PDB entry 7Y5U | electron microscopy, 3.80 A resolution | chains A and C of the 5 polymer chains in the assembly

== Chain A ==
Molecule: Chromatin assembly factor 1 subunit A
From: Homo sapiens
Reference sequence: Q13111 (CAF1A_HUMAN); residues 442-853 here = UniProt positions 442-853
Chain sequence (412 residues; each row starts with the number of its first residue):
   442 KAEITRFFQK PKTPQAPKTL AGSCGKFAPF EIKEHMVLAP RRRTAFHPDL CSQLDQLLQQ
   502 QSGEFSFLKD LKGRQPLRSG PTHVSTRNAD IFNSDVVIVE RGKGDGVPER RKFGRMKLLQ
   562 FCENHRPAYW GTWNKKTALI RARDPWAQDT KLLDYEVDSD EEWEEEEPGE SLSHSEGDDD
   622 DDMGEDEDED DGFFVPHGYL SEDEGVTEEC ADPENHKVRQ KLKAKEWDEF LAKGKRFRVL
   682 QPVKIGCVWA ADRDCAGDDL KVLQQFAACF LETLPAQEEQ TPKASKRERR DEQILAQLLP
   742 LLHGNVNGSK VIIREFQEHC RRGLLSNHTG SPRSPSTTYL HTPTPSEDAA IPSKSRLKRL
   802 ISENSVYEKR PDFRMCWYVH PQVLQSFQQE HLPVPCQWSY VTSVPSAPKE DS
Not modelled in the structure: 442-490, 501-547, 714-853
UniProt features mapped onto this chain:
  - region: Ser-642 to Phe-678 (Necessary for homodimerization and competence for chromatin assembly)
  - modified residue: Thr-722 (Phosphothreonine), Ser-772 (Phosphoserine), Ser-775 (Phosphoserine), Ser-803 (Phosphoserine)

== Chain C ==
Molecule: Histone-binding protein RBBP4
From: Homo sapiens
Reference sequence: Q09028 (RBBP4_HUMAN); residue numbers follow UniProt; this construct covers 1-425
Chain sequence (425 residues; numbered 1 to 425; the number before each row is that of its first residue):
     1 MADKEAAFDD AVEERVINEE YKIWKKNTPF LYDLVMTHAL EWPSLTAQWL PDVTRPEGKD
    61 FSIHRLVLGT HTSDEQNHLV IASVQLPNDD AQFDASHYDS EKGEFGGFGS VSGKIEIEIK
   121 INHEGEVNRA RYMPQNPCII ATKTPSSDVL VFDYTKHPSK PDPSGECNPD LRLRGHQKEG
   181 YGLSWNPNLS GHLLSASDDH TICLWDISAV PKEGKVVDAK TIFTGHTAVV EDVSWHLLHE
   241 SLFGSVADDQ KLMIWDTRSN NTSKPSHSVD AHTAEVNCLS FNPYSEFILA TGSADKTVAL
   301 WDLRNLKLKL HSFESHKDEI FQVQWSPHNE TILASSGTDR RLNVWDLSKI GEEQSPEDAE
   361 DGPPELLFIH GGHTAKISDF SWNPNEPWVI CSVSEDNIMQ VWQMAENIYN DEDPEGSVDP
   421 EGQGS
Not modelled in the structure: 1-10, 412-425
UniProt features mapped onto this chain:
  - modified residue: Ala-2 (N-acetylalanine), Lys-4 (N6-acetyllysine), Ser-110 (Phosphoserine), Lys-160 (N6-acetyllysine), Ser-355 (Phosphoserine)
  - cross-link (Glycyl lysine isopeptide (Lys-Gly)): Lys-4 (interchain with G-Cter in SUMO2), Lys-160 (interchain with G-Cter in SUMO2)
  - mutagenesis: Val-35 (V35A: Loss of interaction with ARMC12), Pro-43 (P43A: Loss of interaction with ZNF827 and loss of localization to telomeres; when associated with A-73), Ser-73 (S73A: Loss of interaction with ZNF827 and loss of localization to telomeres; when associated with A-43), Glu-126 to Asn-128 (Loss of interaction with ZNF827), Glu-126 (E126A: Loss of interaction with ZNF827 and loss of localization to telomeres; when associated with A-128 and A-179), Asn-128 (N128A: Loss of interaction with ZNF827 and loss of localization to telomeres; when associated with A-126 and A-179), Glu-179 (E179A: Loss of interaction with ZNF827 and loss of localization to telomeres; when associated with A-126 and A-128), Tyr-181 (Y181A: Loss of interaction with ZNF827 and loss of localization to telomeres), Glu-231 (E231A: Decreased interaction with ZNF827; when associated with A-277), Asn-277 (N277A: Decreased interaction with ZNF827; when associated with A-231), Glu-395 (E395A: Decreased interaction with ZNF827)

== How chain A and chain C interact ==
Residue-residue contacts (111; chain A residue first):
  Leu-491(A) with Glu-286(C)
  Cys-492(A) with His-239(C); Glu-240(C)
  Leu-495(A) with His-236(C); His-239(C); Glu-286(C); Phe-287(C), hydrophobic; Leu-303(C), hydrophobic
  Leu-498(A) with Phe-287(C), hydrophobic
  Leu-499(A) with Leu-242(C), hydrophobic; His-267(C), hydrogen bond (backbone-side chain); Leu-303(C)
  Pro-549(A) with Phe-105(C)
  Arg-551(A) with Phe-93(C); Asp-94(C), hydrogen bond (side chain-backbone); Ala-95(C); Phe-105(C)
  Phe-554(A) with Phe-105(C), hydrophobic
  Gly-555(A) with Phe-93(C)
  Arg-556(A) with Asp-33(C), salt bridge; Gln-92(C); Phe-93(C); Gln-403(C); Glu-406(C), salt bridge
  Met-557(A) with Gln-92(C), hydrogen bond (backbone-backbone); Asp-94(C); Phe-105(C)
  Lys-558(A) with Pro-29(C), hydrogen bond (side chain-backbone); Phe-30(C); Tyr-32(C); Asp-33(C), salt bridge
  Leu-559(A) with Asp-33(C), hydrogen bond (backbone-backbone); Leu-34(C); Val-35(C), hydrogen bond (backbone-backbone); Pro-87(C)
  Leu-560(A) with Thr-28(C); Pro-29(C), hydrophobic; Val-35(C), hydrophobic
  Gln-561(A) with Val-35(C), hydrogen bond (backbone-backbone); Met-36(C); Thr-37(C), hydrogen bond (backbone-backbone); Ser-112(C), hydrogen bond; Gly-113(C), hydrogen bond (side chain-backbone)
  Phe-562(A) with Tyr-21(C); Trp-24(C), hydrophobic; Lys-25(C); Val-35(C), hydrophobic; Thr-37(C)
  Cys-563(A) with Thr-37(C), hydrogen bond (backbone-backbone); His-38(C); Ala-39(C), hydrophobic
  Glu-564(A) with Tyr-21(C), hydrogen bond; Lys-25(C)
  Asn-565(A) with Lys-25(C)
  Arg-567(A) with Phe-108(C)
  Ala-569(A) with Phe-108(C); Ser-112(C)
  Tyr-570(A) with Phe-108(C), hydrophobic
  Trp-571(A) with Pro-87(C), hydrophobic; Gly-106(C); Gly-107(C); Phe-108(C); Val-111(C)
  Gly-572(A) with Phe-105(C); Gly-106(C)
  Thr-573(A) with Glu-104(C); Phe-105(C), hydrogen bond (backbone-backbone)
  Trp-574(A) with Pro-29(C), hydrophobic; Phe-30(C); Glu-104(C)
  Asn-575(A) with Glu-104(C), hydrogen bond (backbone-side chain)
  Lys-576(A) with Phe-30(C); Glu-104(C), hydrogen bond (backbone-side chain)
  Thr-578(A) with Phe-30(C)
  Ile-581(A) with Asn-27(C); Phe-30(C), hydrophobic
  Arg-582(A) with Glu-357(C), salt bridge
  Ala-583(A) with Leu-31(C), hydrophobic; Leu-367(C); Phe-368(C), hydrophobic; Ile-369(C); Ile-408(C), hydrophobic
  Arg-584(A) with Asp-358(C); Asp-361(C), salt bridge; Gly-362(C), hydrogen bond (side chain-backbone); Pro-363(C), hydrogen bond (side chain-backbone); Pro-364(C); Leu-366(C); Ile-369(C)
  Pro-586(A) with Asn-27(C), hydrogen bond (backbone-side chain); Leu-31(C), hydrophobic; Ile-369(C)
  Trp-587(A) with Glu-20(C); Ile-23(C); Trp-24(C); Arg-341(C); Ile-369(C), hydrophobic; Gly-371(C)
  Ala-588(A) with Asn-27(C), hydrogen bond (backbone-side chain)
  Leu-594(A) with Lys-26(C); Phe-30(C), hydrophobic
  Asp-595(A) with Lys-26(C)
  Tyr-596(A) with Ile-23(C), hydrophobic; Lys-26(C); Asn-27(C), hydrogen bond
  Glu-597(A) with Lys-26(C), hydrogen bond (backbone-side chain)
  Asp-599(A) with Lys-26(C), salt bridge
  Ser-614(A) with Lys-114(C), hydrogen bond
  His-615(A) with Lys-114(C), hydrogen bond; Glu-116(C)
  Phe-678(A) with Glu-57(C)
Other interface residues (no listed pair), chain A (50 interface residues in all): Asp-496, Val-548, Glu-550, Pro-568, Asp-585, Glu-603
Other interface residues (no listed pair), chain C (67 interface residues in all): Tyr-98, Lys-102, Gly-109, Ile-115, Leu-238, Ile-254, Arg-304, Leu-306, Gln-354

== Summary ==
Chain A and chain C form an interface of 50 and 67 residues respectively, with 23 hydrogen bonds and 6 salt
bridges. Polar contacts include Arg-556(A)/Asp-33(C), Arg-556(A)/Glu-406(C) and Lys-558(A)/Asp-33(C). UniProt
lists 11 mutagenesis sites on chain C.
Here chain A is Chromatin assembly factor 1 subunit A and chain C is Histone-binding protein RBBP4, both from
Homo sapiens. Entry 7Y5U (Cryo-EM structure of the monomeric human CAF1LC-H3-H4 complex) was determined by
electron microscopy together with 7Y5K, 7Y5L, 7Y5O, 7Y5V, 7Y5W, 7Y61 and 4 further entries from the same
study.
